Entry 3SLC (X-ray diffraction, 2.70 A resolution); this record covers chains A and B.

Chain A (and B):
Protein: Acetate kinase
Organism: Salmonella enterica subsp. enterica serovar Typhimurium
Notes: EC 2.7.2.1; chain B of this document is another copy of the same molecule, construct and numbering; everything in this record applies to it too
UniProt: P63411 (ACKA_SALTY); residue numbers follow UniProt; this construct covers 1-400
Sequence (415 residues; numbered -14 to 400; the number before each row is that of its first residue; numbers below 1 keep their minus sign (Met-14 is residue -14)):
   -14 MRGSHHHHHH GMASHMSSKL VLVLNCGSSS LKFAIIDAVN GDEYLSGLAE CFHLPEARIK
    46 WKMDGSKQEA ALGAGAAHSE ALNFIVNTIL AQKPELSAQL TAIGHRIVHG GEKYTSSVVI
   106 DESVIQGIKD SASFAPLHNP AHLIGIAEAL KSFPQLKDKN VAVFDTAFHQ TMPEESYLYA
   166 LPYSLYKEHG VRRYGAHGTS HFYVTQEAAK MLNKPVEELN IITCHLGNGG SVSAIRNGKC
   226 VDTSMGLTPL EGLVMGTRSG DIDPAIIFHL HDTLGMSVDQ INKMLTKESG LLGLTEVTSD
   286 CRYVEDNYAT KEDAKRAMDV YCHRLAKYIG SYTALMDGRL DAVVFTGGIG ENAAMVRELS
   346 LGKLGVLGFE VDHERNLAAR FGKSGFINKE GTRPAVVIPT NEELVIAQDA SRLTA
Disordered / not traced: -14 to -1 (chain B: -14 to 2)
Differences from the reference sequence: expression tag (-14 to 0)
Curated features (UniProtKB/Swiss-Prot):
  - active site: Asp150 (Proton donor/acceptor)
  - binding site (Mg(2+)): Asn10, Glu387
  - binding site (ATP): Lys17, His210 to Gly214, Asp285 to Arg287, Gly333 to Asn337
  - binding site (substrate): Arg91
  - site (Transition state stabilizer): His182, Arg243
Reported in the primary citation:
  - conformationally variable residues (domain motion): Ala152, Thr385 (proposed by the authors, not directly observed)
  - specificity-determining residues: Val93, Ala181 (proposed by the authors, not directly observed)

Interface between chain A and chain B:
Residue-residue contacts - 148 pairs, chain A then chain B:
  Ser118(A) - His254(B)
  Phe119(A) - His254(B)
  Glu159(A) - Arg301(B)
  Glu160(A) - Asp304(B)
  Glu160(A) - Val305(B)
  Glu160(A) - His308(B)  hydrogen bond (backbone-side chain)
  Glu160(A) - Lys348(B)  salt bridge
  Ser161(A) - His308(B)
  Leu163(A) - Arg301(B)
  Leu163(A) - Val305(B)  hydrophobic
  Tyr164(A) - Asp246(B)
  Tyr164(A) - Ile247(B)  hydrophobic
  Tyr164(A) - Asp248(B)
  Tyr164(A) - Ile251(B)  hydrophobic
  Tyr164(A) - Leu279(B)
  Ala165(A) - Val239(B)  hydrophobic
  Ala165(A) - Ser244(B)
  Ala165(A) - Ser274(B)
  Ala165(A) - Gly275(B)  hydrogen bond (backbone-backbone)
  Ala165(A) - Leu279(B)  hydrophobic
  Ala165(A) - Arg309(B)
  Leu166(A) - Ile251(B)  hydrophobic
  Leu166(A) - Leu270(B)  hydrophobic
  Leu166(A) - Ser274(B)
  Leu166(A) - Gly278(B)
  Leu166(A) - Leu279(B)
  Pro167(A) - Met269(B)  hydrophobic
  Pro167(A) - Glu273(B)
  Pro167(A) - Ser274(B)
  Pro167(A) - Gly278(B)
  Tyr168(A) - Gly278(B)  hydrogen bond (backbone-backbone)
  Tyr168(A) - Leu279(B)
  Tyr168(A) - Glu281(B)
  Tyr168(A) - Arg301(B)
  Ser169(A) - Glu281(B)
  Leu170(A) - Leu259(B)  hydrophobic
  Leu170(A) - Met269(B)  hydrophobic
  His174(A) - Leu259(B)
  Asp227(A) - His308(B)  salt bridge
  Asp227(A) - Lys312(B)  salt bridge
  Gly231(A) - Asp248(B)
  Leu232(A) - Asp248(B)  hydrogen bond (backbone-side chain)
  Leu232(A) - His254(B)
  Thr233(A) - Asp248(B)  hydrogen bond
  Thr233(A) - Ala250(B)
  Leu235(A) - Asp248(B)
  Leu235(A) - Ala250(B)  hydrophobic
  Glu236(A) - Asp248(B)  hydrogen bond (side chain-backbone)
  Val239(A) - Ala165(B)  hydrophobic
  Ser244(A) - Ala165(B)
  Ser244(A) - Leu166(B)
  Gly245(A) - Pro249(B)
  Ile247(A) - Tyr164(B)  hydrophobic
  Ile247(A) - Leu166(B)  hydrophobic
  Ile247(A) - Glu236(B)
  Ile247(A) - Pro249(B)  hydrophobic
  Asp248(A) - Tyr164(B)
  Asp248(A) - Leu232(B)  hydrogen bond (side chain-backbone)
  Asp248(A) - Thr233(B)  hydrogen bond (side chain-backbone)
  Asp248(A) - Leu235(B)
  Asp248(A) - Glu236(B)  hydrogen bond (side chain-backbone)
  Pro249(A) - Gly245(B)
  Pro249(A) - Ile247(B)  hydrophobic
  Pro249(A) - Ile252(B)
  Ala250(A) - Thr233(B)
  Ala250(A) - Leu235(B)  hydrophobic
  Ile251(A) - Tyr164(B)  hydrophobic
  Ile252(A) - Pro249(B)
  Ile252(A) - Ile252(B)  hydrophobic
  Ile252(A) - Phe253(B)  hydrophobic
  Phe253(A) - Ile252(B)  hydrophobic
  Phe253(A) - Val263(B)  hydrophobic
  Phe253(A) - Asn267(B)
  Phe253(A) - Leu270(B)  hydrophobic
  His254(A) - Ser118(B)
  His254(A) - Leu232(B)
  His256(A) - Val263(B)
  Leu259(A) - Leu170(B)  hydrophobic
  Leu259(A) - His174(B)
  Val263(A) - Phe253(B)  hydrophobic
  Val263(A) - His256(B)
  Val263(A) - Val263(B)  hydrophobic
  Asn267(A) - Phe253(B)
  Met269(A) - Pro167(B)  hydrophobic
  Met269(A) - Leu170(B)  hydrophobic
  Leu270(A) - Leu166(B)  hydrophobic
  Leu270(A) - Phe253(B)  hydrophobic
  Glu273(A) - Pro167(B)
  Ser274(A) - Ala165(B)
  Ser274(A) - Leu166(B)
  Ser274(A) - Pro167(B)
  Gly275(A) - Ala165(B)  hydrogen bond (backbone-backbone)
  Gly278(A) - Leu166(B)
  Gly278(A) - Pro167(B)
  Gly278(A) - Tyr168(B)  hydrogen bond (backbone-backbone)
  Leu279(A) - Tyr164(B)
  Leu279(A) - Ala165(B)  hydrophobic
  Leu279(A) - Leu166(B)
  Glu281(A) - Tyr168(B)
  Glu281(A) - Ser169(B)
  Glu281(A) - Lys172(B)  salt bridge
  Arg301(A) - Glu159(B)
  Arg301(A) - Tyr168(B)
  Asp304(A) - Glu160(B)
  His308(A) - Glu160(B)  hydrogen bond (side chain-backbone)
  His308(A) - Ser161(B)  hydrogen bond
  His308(A) - Asp227(B)  salt bridge
  His308(A) - Leu320(B)
  Arg309(A) - Ala165(B)
  Ala311(A) - Ala319(B)  hydrophobic
  Lys312(A) - Asp227(B)  salt bridge
  Lys312(A) - Ser316(B)
  Lys312(A) - Tyr317(B)
  Lys312(A) - Ala319(B)
  Lys312(A) - Leu320(B)
  Gly315(A) - Gly315(B)
  Gly315(A) - Ser316(B)
  Gly315(A) - Thr318(B)
  Ser316(A) - Lys312(B)
  Ser316(A) - Gly315(B)
  Ser316(A) - Ser316(B)
  Thr318(A) - Gly315(B)
  Thr318(A) - Lys348(B)
  Thr318(A) - Leu349(B)
  Thr318(A) - Val351(B)
  Thr318(A) - Leu352(B)
  Ala319(A) - Ala311(B)
  Ala319(A) - Lys312(B)
  Ala319(A) - Lys348(B)
  Ala319(A) - Leu349(B)
  Leu320(A) - His308(B)
  Leu320(A) - Lys312(B)
  Met321(A) - Val351(B)  hydrophobic
  Gly323(A) - Gly350(B)
  Gly323(A) - Val351(B)
  Leu325(A) - Val351(B)
  Lys348(A) - Glu160(B)  salt bridge
  Lys348(A) - Thr318(B)
  Lys348(A) - Ala319(B)
  Leu349(A) - Thr318(B)
  Leu349(A) - Ala319(B)
  Gly350(A) - Gly323(B)
  Val351(A) - Thr318(B)
  Val351(A) - Met321(B)  hydrophobic
  Val351(A) - Gly323(B)
  Val351(A) - Arg324(B)
  Leu352(A) - Thr318(B)
  Leu352(A) - Leu352(B)  hydrophobic
Interface residues without a listed pair, chain A (70 interface residues in all): Val176, Asp246, Leu255, Asp257, Ile266, Val305, Tyr317, Arg324
Interface residues without a listed pair, chain B (73 interface residues in all): Phe119, Leu163, Val176, Gly231, Leu255, Asp257, Thr258, Ile266, Leu325, Arg378

In short:
70 residues of chain A face 73 of chain B across their interface; the contacts include 13 hydrogen bonds and 7
salt bridges. Polar pairs include Glu160(A)-Lys348(B), Asp227(A)-His308(B) and Asp227(A)-Lys312(B). The paper
reports specificity determinants Val93(A) and Ala181(A); conformational variability at Ala152(A) and
Thr385(A).
Both chains are Acetate kinase (Salmonella enterica subsp. enterica serovar Typhimurium). Entry 3SLC (Crystal
structure of apo form of acetate kinase (AckA) from Salmonella typhimurium) was determined by X-ray
diffraction together with 3SK3 from the same study.
